Entry 8JES (electron microscopy, 3.42 A resolution); this record covers chains A and D of the 4 polymer chains in the assembly.

# Chain A (and D)
Protein: Teichoic acid D-alanyltransferase
Organism: Streptococcus thermophilus LMG 18311
Notes: EC 2.3.1.-; chain D of this document is another copy of the same molecule, construct and numbering; everything in this record applies to it too
Reference sequence: Q5M4V4 (DLTB_STRT2); residue numbers follow UniProt; this construct covers 1-415
Sequence (440 residues; numbered -24 to 415; the number before each row is that of its first residue; numbers below 1 keep their minus sign (Met-24 is residue -24)):
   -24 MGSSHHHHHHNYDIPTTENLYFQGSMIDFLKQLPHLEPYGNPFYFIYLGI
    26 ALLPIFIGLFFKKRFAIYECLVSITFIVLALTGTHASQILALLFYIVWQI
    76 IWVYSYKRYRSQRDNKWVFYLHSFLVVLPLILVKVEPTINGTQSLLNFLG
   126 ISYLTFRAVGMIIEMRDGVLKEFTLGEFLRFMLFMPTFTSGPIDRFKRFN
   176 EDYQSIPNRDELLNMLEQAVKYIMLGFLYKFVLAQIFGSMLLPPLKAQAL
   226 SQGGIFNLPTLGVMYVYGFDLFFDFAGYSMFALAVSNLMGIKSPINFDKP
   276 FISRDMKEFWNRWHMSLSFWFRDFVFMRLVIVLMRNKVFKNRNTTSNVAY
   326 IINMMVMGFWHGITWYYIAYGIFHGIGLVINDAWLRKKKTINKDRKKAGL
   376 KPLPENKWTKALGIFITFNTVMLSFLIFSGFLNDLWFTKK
Not modelled in the structure: -24 to -2 (chain D: -24 to -4)
Construct notes: initiating methionine (-24); expression tag (-23 to 0)
Ligand contacts:
  - diacyl glycerol (DGA): Pro17, Phe18, Phe20, Ile21, Leu28, Leu191, Val195, Ile198, Met199, Phe202, Leu203, Leu263
  - phosphatidylglycerol (PGT; (1S)-2-{[{[(2R)-2,3-dihydroxypropyl]oxy}(hydroxy)phosphoryl]oxy}-1-[(palmitoyloxy)methyl]ethyl stearate), molecule 1: Leu28, Ile32, Phe35, Phe36, Arg184
  - phosphatidylglycerol (PGT), molecule 2: Lys91, Phe94, Tyr95, Ser98, Phe99, Val102, Leu105, Ile106, Lys109, Val110, Phe131, Val134, Ile138, Trp295, Phe296, Phe299, Val300, Arg303, Leu304, Arg310, Asn311, Val331, Phe334, Trp335, Ile338
UniProt features mapped onto this chain:
  - active site: His336
  - mutagenesis: Val305 to Ile306 (Reduced binding to DltC), Val305 (V305D: Reduced binding to DltC)
What the authors report for this chain:
  - mutagenesis - I42R, L46R, M199A, L200R: decreased growth
  - catalytic residues: His289, His336 (citing earlier work)

# How chain A and chain D interact
Residue-residue contacts (7; chain A residue first):
  Ser0(A) with Leu216(D)
  Phe4(A) with Met215(D), hydrophobic
  Ile42(A) with Met199(D), hydrophobic; Leu200(D), hydrophobic
  Tyr43(A) with Met199(D), hydrophobic
  Leu46(A) with Met199(D), hydrophobic; Leu203(D), hydrophobic
Interface residues without a listed pair, chain A (6 interface residues in all): Gly-1
Interface residues without a listed pair, chain D (6 interface residues in all): Ile211

# Summary
The chain A/chain D interface involves 6 residues from each chain. Chain A binds phosphatidylglycerol and
diacyl glycerol. From UniProt: active-site residue His336(A) and 2 mutagenesis sites on chain A. From the
paper: catalytic residues His289(A) and His336(A); I42R, L46R and M199A of chain A, among others, reduce
growth.
Both chains are Teichoic acid D-alanyltransferase (Streptococcus thermophilus LMG 18311). Entry 8JES (Cryo-EM
structure of DltB homo-tetramer) was determined by electron microscopy together with 8JF2 and 8JEM from the
same study.
